Entry 3PDB (X-ray diffraction, 2.40 A resolution); this record covers chains A and B.

== Chain A ==
Name: Aspartate aminotransferase, mitochondrial
Source organism: Mus musculus
Notes: EC 2.6.1.1
Reference sequence: P05202 (AATM_MOUSE); residues 30-430 here = UniProt positions 30-430
Sequence (401 residues; each row starts with the number of its first residue):
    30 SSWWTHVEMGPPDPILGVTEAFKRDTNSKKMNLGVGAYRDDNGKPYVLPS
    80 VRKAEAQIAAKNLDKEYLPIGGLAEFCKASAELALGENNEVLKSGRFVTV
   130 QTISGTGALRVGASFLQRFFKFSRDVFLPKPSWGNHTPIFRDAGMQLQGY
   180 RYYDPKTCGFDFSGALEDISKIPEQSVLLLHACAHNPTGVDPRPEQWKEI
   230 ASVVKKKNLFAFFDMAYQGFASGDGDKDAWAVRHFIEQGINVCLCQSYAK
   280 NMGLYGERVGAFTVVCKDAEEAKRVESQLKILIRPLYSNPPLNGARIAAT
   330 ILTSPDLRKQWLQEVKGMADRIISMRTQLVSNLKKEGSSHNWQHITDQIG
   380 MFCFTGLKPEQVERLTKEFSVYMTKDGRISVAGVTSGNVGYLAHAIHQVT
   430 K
Modified residues: Lys-279 ((2S)-2-amino-6-[[3-hydroxy-2-methyl-5-(phosphonooxymethyl)pyridin-4-yl]methylideneamino]hexanoic acid; LLP)
Small-molecule neighbours: oxaloacetate ion (OAA): Ile-44, Gly-65, Trp-162, Asn-215, Lys-279, Phe-381, Arg-407
UniProt features mapped onto this chain:
  - binding site (substrate): Gly-65, Trp-162, Asn-215, Arg-407
  - modified residue: Thr-48 (Phosphothreonine), Lys-59 (N6-acetyllysine), Lys-73 (N6-acetyllysine), Lys-82 (N6-acetyllysine), Lys-90 (N6-acetyllysine), Tyr-96 (3'-nitrotyrosine), Lys-107 (N6-acetyllysine), Lys-122 (N6-acetyllysine), Ser-143 (Phosphoserine), Lys-159 (N6-acetyllysine), Lys-185 (N6-acetyllysine), Lys-227 (N6-succinyllysine), Lys-234 (N6-acetyllysine), Lys-279 (N6-(pyridoxal phosphate)lysine), Lys-296 (N6-acetyllysine), Lys-302 (N6-acetyllysine), Lys-309 (N6-acetyllysine), Arg-313 (Asymmetric dimethylarginine), Lys-338 (N6-acetyllysine), Lys-345 (N6-acetyllysine) and 5 more in UniProt
  - mutagenesis: Leu-209 (Heterozygous mice are viable and healthy. Results in early lethality at homozygosity), Arg-337 (R337G: Heterozygous mice are viable and healthy. Results in early lethality at homozygosity)

== Chain B ==
Name: Aspartate aminotransferase, mitochondrial
Source organism: Mus musculus
Notes: EC 2.6.1.1
Reference sequence: P05202 (AATM_MOUSE); residues 30-430 here = UniProt positions 30-430
Sequence (401 residues; numbered 30 to 430; the number before each row is that of its first residue):
    30 SSWWTHVEMGPPDPILGVTEAFKRDTNSKKMNLGVGAYRDDNGKPYVLPS
    80 VRKAEAQIAAKNLDKEYLPIGGLAEFCKASAELALGENNEVLKSGRFVTV
   130 QTISGTGALRVGASFLQRFFKFSRDVFLPKPSWGNHTPIFRDAGMQLQGY
   180 RYYDPKTCGFDFSGALEDISKIPEQSVLLLHACAHNPTGVDPRPEQWKEI
   230 ASVVKKKNLFAFFDMAYQGFASGDGDKDAWAVRHFIEQGINVCLCQSYAK
   280 NMGLYGERVGAFTVVCKDAEEAKRVESQLKILIRPLYSNPPLNGARIAAT
   330 ILTSPDLRKQWLQEVKGMADRIISMRTQLVSNLKKEGSSHNWQHITDQIG
   380 MFCFTGLKPEQVERLTKEFSVYMTKDGRISVAGVTSGNVGYLAHAIHQVT
   430 K
Small-molecule neighbours:
  - oxaloacetate ion (OAA): Tyr-96, Arg-313, Ser-317, Asn-318
  - 4'-deoxy-4'-aminopyridoxal-5'-phosphate (PMP): Ser-133, Gly-134, Thr-135, Leu-138, Trp-162, His-165, His-210, Asn-215, Asp-243, Ala-245, Tyr-246, Ser-276, Ala-278, Lys-279, Arg-287
UniProt features mapped onto this chain:
  - binding site (substrate): Gly-65, Trp-162, Asn-215, Arg-407
  - modified residue: Thr-48 (Phosphothreonine), Lys-59 (N6-acetyllysine), Lys-73 (N6-acetyllysine), Lys-82 (N6-acetyllysine), Lys-90 (N6-acetyllysine), Tyr-96 (3'-nitrotyrosine), Lys-107 (N6-acetyllysine), Lys-122 (N6-acetyllysine), Ser-143 (Phosphoserine), Lys-159 (N6-acetyllysine), Lys-185 (N6-acetyllysine), Lys-227 (N6-succinyllysine), Lys-234 (N6-acetyllysine), Lys-279 (N6-(pyridoxal phosphate)lysine), Lys-296 (N6-acetyllysine), Lys-302 (N6-acetyllysine), Lys-309 (N6-acetyllysine), Arg-313 (Asymmetric dimethylarginine), Lys-338 (N6-acetyllysine), Lys-345 (N6-acetyllysine) and 5 more in UniProt
  - mutagenesis: Leu-209 (Heterozygous mice are viable and healthy. Results in early lethality at homozygosity), Arg-337 (R337G: Heterozygous mice are viable and healthy. Results in early lethality at homozygosity)

== Interface between chain A and chain B ==
Residue-residue contacts - 148 pairs, chain A then chain B:
  Ser-31(A) with Lys-296(B); Glu-300(B), hydrogen bond
  Trp-32(A) with Phe-149(B), hydrophobic; Phe-151(B), hydrophobic; Gln-204(B); Asn-237(B); Leu-238(B); Phe-239(B)
  Trp-33(A) with Phe-144(B), hydrophobic; Phe-148(B); Phe-149(B), hydrophobic; Phe-239(B), hydrophobic; Val-293(B); Glu-300(B); Arg-303(B), hydrogen bond (backbone-side chain); Val-304(B), hydrophobic
  Thr-34(A) with Glu-300(B)
  His-35(A) with Phe-148(B), hydrogen bond (side chain-backbone); Lys-150(B)
  Val-36(A) with Phe-148(B), hydrophobic; Arg-303(B), hydrogen bond (backbone-side chain); Gln-307(B)
  Glu-37(A) with Arg-303(B); Gln-307(B), hydrogen bond (backbone-side chain)
  Met-38(A) with Lys-302(B); Arg-303(B); Ser-306(B); Gln-307(B)
  Gly-39(A) with Ser-306(B), hydrogen bond (backbone-side chain); Gln-307(B); Ile-310(B)
  Gly-65(A) with Tyr-96(B)
  Ala-66(A) with Glu-95(B)
  Arg-68(A) with Glu-95(B), salt bridge
  Pro-74(A) with Asp-93(B); Glu-95(B)
  Val-80(A) with Lys-94(B)
  Arg-81(A) with Asn-91(B); Leu-92(B), hydrogen bond (side chain-backbone)
  Glu-84(A) with Lys-94(B), salt bridge
  Asn-91(A) with Arg-81(B)
  Leu-92(A) with Arg-81(B), hydrogen bond (backbone-side chain)
  Asp-93(A) with Val-76(B)
  Lys-94(A) with Val-80(B); Arg-81(B); Glu-84(B), salt bridge; Gly-282(B); Leu-283(B); Tyr-284(B); Gly-285(B), hydrogen bond (backbone-backbone); Glu-286(B), salt bridge
  Glu-95(A) with Ala-66(B); Arg-68(B), salt bridge; Pro-74(B); Gly-285(B)
  Tyr-96(A) with Ala-278(B); Lys-279(B); Tyr-284(B); Arg-287(B)
  Ile-132(A) with Tyr-316(B), hydrophobic
  Thr-135(A) with Arg-313(B); Tyr-316(B); Ser-317(B), hydrogen bond
  Gly-136(A) with Leu-315(B)
  Arg-139(A) with Pro-314(B), hydrogen bond (side chain-backbone); Leu-315(B)
  Phe-144(A) with Trp-33(B), hydrophobic
  Arg-147(A) with Asp-171(B), salt bridge
  Phe-148(A) with Trp-33(B)
  Phe-149(A) with Trp-32(B), hydrophobic; Trp-33(B), hydrophobic
  Phe-151(A) with Trp-32(B)
  Trp-162(A) with Arg-313(B)
  Asn-164(A) with Arg-313(B), hydrogen bond (side chain-backbone); Pro-314(B); Ser-317(B), hydrogen bond
  Pro-167(A) with Pro-314(B), hydrophobic
  Ile-168(A) with Pro-314(B)
  Asp-171(A) with Arg-147(B), salt bridge; Pro-314(B)
  Gln-204(A) with Trp-32(B)
  Asn-237(A) with Trp-32(B)
  Leu-238(A) with Trp-32(B)
  Phe-239(A) with Trp-32(B); Trp-33(B), hydrophobic
  Ala-278(A) with Tyr-96(B)
  Lys-279(A) with Tyr-96(B)
  Gly-282(A) with Lys-94(B)
  Tyr-284(A) with Lys-94(B); Glu-95(B); Tyr-96(B)
  Gly-285(A) with Lys-94(B), hydrogen bond (backbone-backbone); Glu-95(B); Pro-319(B); Pro-320(B); Leu-321(B), hydrogen bond (backbone-backbone)
  Glu-286(A) with Lys-94(B), salt bridge; Pro-320(B); Asn-322(B)
  Arg-287(A) with Tyr-96(B); Tyr-316(B), hydrogen bond (side chain-backbone); Ser-317(B); Asn-318(B), hydrogen bond (side chain-backbone); Pro-319(B); Pro-320(B)
  Val-293(A) with Trp-33(B)
  Lys-296(A) with Ser-31(B)
  Glu-300(A) with Ser-31(B), hydrogen bond; Trp-33(B); Thr-34(B)
  Lys-302(A) with Met-38(B)
  Arg-303(A) with Trp-33(B), hydrogen bond (side chain-backbone); Thr-34(B), hydrogen bond (side chain-backbone); Val-36(B), hydrogen bond (side chain-backbone); Met-38(B)
  Val-304(A) with Trp-33(B), hydrophobic
  Ser-306(A) with Met-38(B); Gly-39(B), hydrogen bond (side chain-backbone)
  Gln-307(A) with Val-36(B); Glu-37(B), hydrogen bond (side chain-backbone); Met-38(B); Gly-39(B)
  Ile-310(A) with Gly-39(B)
  Arg-313(A) with Thr-135(B); Asn-164(B), hydrogen bond (backbone-side chain)
  Pro-314(A) with Arg-139(B), hydrogen bond (backbone-side chain); Asn-164(B); Pro-167(B), hydrophobic; Ile-168(B); Asp-171(B)
  Leu-315(A) with Thr-135(B); Gly-136(B); Arg-139(B)
  Tyr-316(A) with Ile-132(B), hydrophobic; Thr-135(B); Arg-287(B), hydrogen bond (backbone-side chain)
  Ser-317(A) with Thr-135(B), hydrogen bond; Asn-164(B); Arg-287(B)
  Asn-318(A) with Arg-287(B), hydrogen bond (backbone-side chain)
  Pro-319(A) with Gly-285(B); Arg-287(B)
  Pro-320(A) with Gly-285(B); Arg-287(B)
  Leu-321(A) with Gly-285(B), hydrogen bond (backbone-backbone); Glu-286(B)
  Asn-322(A) with Glu-286(B), hydrogen bond (backbone-side chain); Asn-322(B)
Interface residues without a listed pair, chain A (74 interface residues in all): Ser-30, Pro-40, Tyr-75, Val-76, Leu-145, Asn-270, Leu-283, Cys-295
Interface residues without a listed pair, chain B (74 interface residues in all): Ser-30, Pro-40, Gly-65, Leu-145, Trp-162, Asn-270, Glu-299, Ile-326

== In short ==
Chain A and chain B each contribute 74 residues to their interface; the contacts include 30 hydrogen bonds and
8 salt bridges. Polar contacts include Arg-68(A)/Glu-95(B), Glu-84(A)/Lys-94(B) and Lys-94(A)/Glu-84(B).
Oxaloacetate ion is bound between chain A and chain B. Ligands of chain B:
4'-deoxy-4'-aminopyridoxal-5'-phosphate.
Here chain A is Aspartate aminotransferase, mitochondrial and chain B is Aspartate aminotransferase,
mitochondrial, both from Mus musculus. Entry 3PDB (Crystal structure of mouse mitochondrial aspartate
aminotransferase in complex with oxaloacetic acid) was determined by X-ray diffraction together with 3PD6 from
the same study.
